Entry 6HUV (X-ray diffraction, 3.10 A resolution); this record covers chains E and F of the 28 polymer chains in the assembly.

Chain E:
Molecule: Proteasome subunit alpha type-6
Organism: Saccharomyces cerevisiae (strain ATCC 204508 / S288c)
Notes: EC 3.4.25.1
Reference sequence: P40302 (PSA6_YEAST); residues 0-233 here correspond to UniProt positions 1-234 (UniProt number = residue number + 1)
Chain sequence (234 residues; numbered 0 to 233; the number before each row is that of its first residue; numbering starts at 0):
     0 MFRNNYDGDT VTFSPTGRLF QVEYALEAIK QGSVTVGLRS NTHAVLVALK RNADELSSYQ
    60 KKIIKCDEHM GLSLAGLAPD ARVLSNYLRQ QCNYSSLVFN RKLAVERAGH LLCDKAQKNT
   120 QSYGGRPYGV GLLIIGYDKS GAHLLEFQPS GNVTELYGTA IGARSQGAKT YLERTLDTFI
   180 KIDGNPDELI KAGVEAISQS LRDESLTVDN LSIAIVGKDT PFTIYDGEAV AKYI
Not modelled in the structure: 0-2
UniProt features mapped onto this chain:
  - modified residue: Ser13 (Phosphoserine)
  - cross-link: Lys190 (Glycyl lysine isopeptide (Lys-Gly) (interchain with G-Cter in ubiquitin))

Chain F:
Molecule: Probable proteasome subunit alpha type-7
Organism: Saccharomyces cerevisiae (strain ATCC 204508 / S288c)
Notes: EC 3.4.25.1
Reference sequence: P21242 (PSA7_YEAST); residues -3 to 284 here correspond to UniProt positions 1-288 (UniProt number = residue number + 4)
Chain sequence (288 residues; row label = number of the first residue in the row; numbers below 1 keep their minus sign (Met-3 is residue -3)):
    -3 MTSIGTGYDL SNSVFSPDGR NFQVEYAVKA VENGTTSIGI KCNDGVVFAV EKLITSKLLV
    57 PQKNVKIQVV DRHIGCVYSG LIPDGRHLVN RGREEAASFK KLYKTPIPIP AFADRLGQYV
   117 QAHTLYNSVR PFGVSTIFGG VDKNGAHLYM LEPSGSYWGY KGAATGKGRQ SAKAELEKLV
   177 DHHPEGLSAR EAVKQAAKII YLAHEDNKEK DFELEISWCS LSETNGLHKF VKGDLLQEAI
   237 DFAQKEINGD DDEDEDDSDN VMSSDDENAP VATNANATTD QEGDIHLE
Not modelled in the structure: -3 to 1, 245-284
UniProt features mapped onto this chain:
  - modified residue: Thr-2 (N-acetylthreonine)

Chain E / chain F interface:
Pairs across the interface (63):
  Asn4(E) with Leu6(F)
  Tyr5(E) with Asp5(F), hydrogen bond; Leu6(F), hydrophobic
  Thr9(E) with Arg126(F)
  Val10(E) with Gln19(F); Asn123(F); Ser124(F); Val125(F); Arg126(F)
  Thr11(E) with Leu6(F); Gln19(F)
  Phe12(E) with Gln19(F); Tyr22(F); Ala23(F), hydrophobic; Leu77(F), hydrophobic; Arg126(F); Pro127(F)
  Ser13(E) with Tyr22(F)
  Pro14(E) with Tyr22(F), hydrophobic; Lys25(F)
  Thr15(E) with Lys25(F)
  Gly16(E) with Tyr22(F); Lys25(F); Ala26(F)
  Leu18(E) with Leu77(F), hydrophobic; Arg126(F)
  His109(E) with Arg82(F)
  Cys112(E) with Arg82(F)
  Asp113(E) with Arg82(F), salt bridge; Asn86(F)
  Gln116(E) with Pro79(F); Asp80(F); His83(F), hydrogen bond
  Thr119(E) with Arg126(F), hydrogen bond (backbone-side chain)
  Gln120(E) with His83(F); His119(F); Val125(F); Arg126(F), hydrogen bond (backbone-backbone); Phe128(F)
  Tyr122(E) with Ser124(F), hydrogen bond (backbone-backbone)
  Ser149(E) with Pro79(F)
  Gly150(E) with Pro79(F)
  Asn151(E) with Ile78(F); Pro79(F)
  Thr153(E) with Leu55(F); Asn60(F)
  Glu154(E) with Val56(F); Lys59(F); Asn60(F), hydrogen bond (backbone-side chain)
  Leu155(E) with Leu54(F); Leu55(F); Val56(F)
  Tyr156(E) with Leu54(F), hydrogen bond (backbone-backbone); Leu55(F); Val56(F); Pro57(F)
  Gly157(E) with Leu54(F)
  Lys168(E) with Leu54(F)
  Leu171(E) with Leu54(F)
  Glu172(E) with Ser52(F); Lys53(F); Leu54(F)
  Leu175(E) with Lys53(F)
Also at the interface, not in a pair above, chain E (34 interface residues in all): Arg38, Glu105, Ser121, Phe178
Also at the interface, not in a pair above, chain F (30 interface residues in all): Gly129

Summary:
34 residues of chain E and 30 residues of chain F are in contact; the contacts include 7 hydrogen bonds and 1
salt bridge. Polar pairs include Asp113(E)-Arg82(F), Tyr5(E)-Asp5(F) and Gln116(E)-His83(F).
Here chain E is Proteasome subunit alpha type-6 and chain F is Probable proteasome subunit alpha type-7, both
from Saccharomyces cerevisiae (strain ATCC 204508 / S288c). Entry 6HUV (Yeast 20S proteasome with human beta2c
(S171G) in complex with 39) was determined by X-ray diffraction together with 6HTB, 6HTC, 6HTD, 6HTP, 6HTR,
6HUB and 30 further entries from the same study.
